Entry 6QMQ (X-ray diffraction, 2.50 A resolution); this record covers chains A and B of the 3 polymer chains in the assembly.

Chain A:
Molecule: Nuclear transcription factor Y subunit alpha
UniProtKB: P23511 (NFYA_HUMAN); residues 302-320 here correspond to UniProt positions 267-285 (UniProt number = residue number - 35)
Sequence (21 residues; numbered 301 to 321; the number before each row is that of its first residue):
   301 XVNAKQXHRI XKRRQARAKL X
Not modelled in the structure: 320-321
Construct notes: acetylation (301); engineered mutation IC0_307 (Tyr272 in P23511), MH8_311 (Leu276 in P23511); amidation (321)
Modified positions: ACE (acetyl group) at position 301, IC0 (Fmoc-(S)-2-(4-pentenyl)-glycine) at position 307, MH8 ((2S)-2-amino-2-methylhept-6-enoic acid) at position 311, NH2 (amino group) at position 321
Glycans and other covalent adducts: covalent link IC0_307/MH8_311
Ion coordination: Na+: ACE_301 (shared with Glu-108(B) of chain B; 2 residues of chain C)

Chain B:
Molecule: Nuclear transcription factor Y subunit beta
Source organism: Homo sapiens
UniProtKB: P25208 (NFYB_HUMAN); residues 51-143 here = UniProt positions 51-143
Sequence (95 residues; row label = number of the first residue in the row):
    49 GPSFREQDIY LPIANVARIM KNAIPQTGKI AKDAKECVQE CVSEFISFIT SEASERCHQE
   109 KRKTINGEDI LFAMSTLGFD SYVEPLKLYL QKFRE
Not modelled in the structure: 49-56
Construct notes: expression tag (49-50)
Ion coordination: Na+: Glu-108 (shared with ACE_301(A) of chain A; 2 residues of chain C)
Curated features (UniProtKB/Swiss-Prot):
  - DNA-binding region: Leu-59 to Ala-65
  - region: Val-86 to Ile-97 (Subunit association domain (SAD))
  - cross-link: Lys-140 (Glycyl lysine isopeptide (Lys-Gly) (interchain with G-Cter in ubiquitin))

Interface between chain A and chain B:
Pairs across the interface (15; chain A residue first):
  Lys-305(A) with Thr-124(B); Leu-125(B); Gly-126(B)
  Gln-306(A) with Leu-125(B), hydrogen bond (side chain-backbone); Phe-127(B)
  Arg-309(A) with Phe-96(B); Ser-99(B), hydrogen bond; Glu-100(B), salt bridge; Glu-103(B), salt bridge; Leu-125(B)
  Lys-312(A) with Glu-103(B)
  Arg-313(A) with Glu-92(B), salt bridge; Ser-95(B); Ser-99(B)
  Arg-317(A) with Glu-92(B), salt bridge
Also at the interface, not in a pair above, chain A (8 interface residues in all): Asn-303, Ile-310

In short:
Chain A and chain B form an interface of 8 and 10 residues respectively; the contacts include 2 hydrogen bonds
and 4 salt bridges. Polar pairs include Arg-309(A)/Glu-100(B), Arg-309(A)/Glu-103(B) and Arg-313(A)/Glu-92(B).
ACE_301(A) and Glu-108(B) coordinate Na+. From UniProt: a DNA-binding region on chain B.
Chain A is Nuclear transcription factor Y subunit alpha and chain B is Nuclear transcription factor Y subunit
beta (Homo sapiens); the structure, NF-YB/C Heterodimer in Complex with NF-YA-derived Peptide Stabilized with
C8-Hydrocarbon Linker, was determined by X-ray diffraction, deposited together with 6QMP and 6QMS.
